5QZX - chains A and B; structure by X-ray diffraction, 1.55 A resolution.

Chain A:
Name: Pre-mRNA-splicing factor 8
Organism: Saccharomyces cerevisiae (strain ATCC 204508 / S288c)
Notes: fragment: yPrp8 RNaseH
UniProt: P33334 (PRP8_YEAST); residue numbers follow UniProt; this construct covers 1836-2090
Amino-acid sequence (258 residues; row label = number of the first residue in the row):
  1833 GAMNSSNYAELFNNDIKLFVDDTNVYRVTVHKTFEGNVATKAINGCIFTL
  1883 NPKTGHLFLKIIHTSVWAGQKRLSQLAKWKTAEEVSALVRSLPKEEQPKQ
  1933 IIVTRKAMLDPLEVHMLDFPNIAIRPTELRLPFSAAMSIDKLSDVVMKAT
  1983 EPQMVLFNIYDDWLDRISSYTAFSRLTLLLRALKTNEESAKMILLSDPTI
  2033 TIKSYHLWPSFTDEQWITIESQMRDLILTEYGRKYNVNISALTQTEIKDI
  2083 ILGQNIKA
Disordered / not traced: 2070-2090
Sequence notes: expression tag (1833-1835)
Curated features (UniProtKB/Swiss-Prot):
  - mutagenesis: Asp1853 (D1853A: Alters protein folding. Severely impaired growth. Strongly reduced growth at 35 degrees Celsius; when associated with A-1854; D1853N: Reduced growth at 30 degrees Celsius ...), Asp1854 (D1854A: Reduced growth at 30 degrees Celsius. Strongly reduced growth at 16 degrees Celsius. Strongly reduced growth at 35 degrees Celsius; when associated with A-1853 ...), Thr1855 (T1855A: Reduced growth at 30 degrees Celsius. Strongly reduced growth at 16 degrees Celsius), Thr1936 (T1936A: Reduced growth at 30 degrees Celsius. Strongly reduced growth at 16 degrees Celsius), Arg1937 (R1937K: Severely impaired growth. Reduced growth at 30 degrees Celsius. Strongly reduced growth at 16 degrees Celsius)

Chain B:
Name: A1 cistron-splicing factor AAR2
Organism: Saccharomyces cerevisiae (strain ATCC 204508 / S288c)
Notes: fragment: GAMA - Aar2(1-152) - SSSSS - Aar2(171-317); engineered mutation(s): L153_D170delinsSSSSS
UniProt: P32357 (AAR2_YEAST); residue numbers follow UniProt; this construct covers 1-152, 171-317
Amino-acid sequence (308 residues; row label = number of the first residue in the row; note: 13 numbers in that range are skipped by the numbering (no residue carries them; nothing is unmodelled there); numbers below 1 keep their minus sign (Gly-3 is residue -3)):
    -3 GAMAMNTVPFTSAPIEVTIGIDQYSFNVKENQPFHGIKDIPIGHVHVIHF
    47 QHADNSSMRYGYWFDCRMGNFYIQYDPKDGLYKMMEERDGAKFENIVHNF
    97 KERQMMVSYPKIDEDDTWYNLTEFVQMDKIRKIVRKDENQFSYVDSSMTT
   147 VQENEL
   166 SSSSSDPAHSLNYTVINFKSREAIRPGHEMEDFLDKSYYLNTVMLQGIFK
   216 NSSNYFGELQFAFLNAMFFGNYGSSLQWHAMIELICSSATVPKHMLDKLD
   266 EILYYQIKTLPEQYSDILLNERVWNICLYSSFQKNSLHNTEKIMENKYPE
   316 LL
Disordered / not traced: -3 to 0, 166-169
Sequence notes: expression tag (-3 to 0); linker (166-170)
Curated features (UniProtKB/Swiss-Prot):
  - region: Leu261 to Ile282 (Leucine-zipper)
  - modified residue: Ser253 (Phosphoserine), Thr274 (Phosphothreonine)
  - mutagenesis: Ser253 (S253A: No effect on interaction with PRP8; S253D/E: Disrupts interaction with PRP8)

Chain A / chain B interface:
Pairs across the interface (17; chain A residue first):
  Gln1907(A) with Met195(B); Leu199(B)
  Leu1908(A) with Met195(B), hydrophobic
  Trp1911(A) with Glu194(B); Met195(B), hydrophobic; Phe198(B), hydrophobic
  Asp1942(A) with Lys184(B), salt bridge; Phe198(B)
  Glu1945(A) with Lys184(B), salt bridge
  Val1946(A) with Ile189(B), hydrophobic; Glu194(B); Phe198(B), hydrophobic
  His1947(A) with Glu194(B), salt bridge
  Leu1949(A) with Lys184(B); Ser185(B); Arg186(B)
  Asp1950(A) with Arg186(B), salt bridge

Overview:
The interface between chain A and chain B involves 9 residues on one side and 8 on the other; the contacts
include 4 salt bridges. Among the polar pairs are Asp1942(A)-Lys184(B), Glu1945(A)-Lys184(B) and
His1947(A)-Glu194(B).
Chain A is Pre-mRNA-splicing factor 8 and chain B is A1 cistron-splicing factor AAR2, both from Saccharomyces
cerevisiae (strain ATCC 204508 / S288c); the structure, PanDDA analysis group deposition -- Auto-refined data
of Aar2/RNaseH for ground state model 48, was determined by X-ray diffraction, deposited together with 5QY1,
5QY2, 5QY3, 5QY4, 5QY5, 5QY6 and 128 further entries.
